2YPG - chains B and E of the 6 polymer chains in the assembly; structure by X-ray diffraction, 2.85 A resolution.

# Chain B
Molecule: Hemagglutinin HA2 chain
From: Influenza A virus (A/X-31(H3N2))
Notes: fragment: ha2 of bromelain released ectodomain, residues 346-520
UniProtKB: P03437 (HEMA_I68A0); residues 1-175 here correspond to UniProt positions 346-520 (UniProt number = residue number + 345)
Sequence (175 residues; row label = number of the first residue in the row):
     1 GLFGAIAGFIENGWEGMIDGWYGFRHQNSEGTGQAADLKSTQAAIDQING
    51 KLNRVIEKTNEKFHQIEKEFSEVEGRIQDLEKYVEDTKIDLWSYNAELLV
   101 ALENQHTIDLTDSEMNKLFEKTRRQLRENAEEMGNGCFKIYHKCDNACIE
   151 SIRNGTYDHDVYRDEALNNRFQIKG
Disordered / not traced: 174-175
Curated features (UniProtKB/Swiss-Prot):
  - glycosylation: Asn154 (N-linked (GlcNAc...) asparagine)
Disulfides: Cys144-Cys148
Covalently attached groups: N-acetylglucosamine (NAG) linked to Asn154
Ligand contacts:
  - citrate anion (FLC), molecule 1: Ala43, Asp46, Gln47
  - citrate anion (FLC), molecule 2: Arg54, Val55, Lys58, Trp92, Leu99
  - citrate anion (FLC), molecule 3: Glu69, Phe70, Ser71
  - citrate anion (FLC), molecule 4: Tyr94, Glu97, Leu98

# Chain E
Molecule: Hemagglutinin HA1 chain
From: Influenza A virus (A/X-31(H3N2))
UniProtKB: P03437 (HEMA_I68A0); residues 1-328 here correspond to UniProt positions 17-344 (UniProt number = residue number + 16)
Sequence (328 residues; each row starts with the number of its first residue):
     1 QDLPGNDNSTATLCLGHHAVPNGTLVKTITDDQIEVTNATELVQSSSTGK
    51 ICNNPHRILDGIDCTLIDALLGDPHCDVFQNETWDLFVERSKAFSNCYPY
   101 DVPDYASLRSLVASSGTLEFITEGFTWTGVTQNGGSNACKRGPGSGFFSR
   151 LNWLTKSGSTYPVLNVTMPNNDNFDKLYIWGIHHPSTNQEQTSLYVQASG
   201 RVTVSTRRSQQTIIPNIGSRPWVRGLSSRISIYWTIVKPGDVLVINSNGN
   251 LIAPRGYFKMRTGKSSIMRSDAPIDTCISECITPNGSIPNDKPFQNVNKI
   301 TYGACPKYVKQNTLKLATGMRNVPEKQT
Disordered / not traced: 1-8, 327-328
Curated features (UniProtKB/Swiss-Prot):
  - glycosylation (N-linked (GlcNAc...) asparagine): Asn8, Asn22, Asn38, Asn81, Asn165, Asn285
Disulfides: Cys52-Cys277, Cys64-Cys76, Cys97-Cys139, Cys281-Cys305
Covalently attached groups: N-acetylglucosamine (NAG) linked to Asn81, Asn285; glycan linked to Asn165
Ligand contacts:
  - citrate anion (FLC), molecule 1: Asp31, Ile34, Arg321
  - citrate anion (FLC), molecule 2: Thr40, Glu41, Gln44, Ser45, Lys292
  - citrate anion (FLC), molecule 3: Asp77, Gln80, Arg141, Ser149, Arg150, Arg255
From the paper describing this entry:
  - binding site for beta-D-galactopyranose: Leu226
  - binding site for N-acetyl-alpha-neuraminic acid: Ser136, His183, Glu190

# Interface between chain B and chain E
Contacting residue pairs - 11 pairs, chain B then chain E:
  Gln47(B) - Thr30(E)
  Gly50(B) - Thr30(E)
  Lys51(B) - Ile29(E)
  Lys51(B) - Thr30(E)
  Arg54(B) - Lys27(E)
  Arg54(B) - Thr28(E)  hydrogen bond (side chain-backbone)
  Arg54(B) - Ile29(E)
  Arg54(B) - Asp31(E)
  Lys62(B) - Lys310(E)
  Glu103(B) - Ile29(E)
  His106(B) - Thr30(E)
Also at the interface, not in a pair above, chain B (8 interface residues in all): Leu110
Also at the interface, not in a pair above, chain E (7 interface residues in all): Asp32

# Summary
The interface between chain B and chain E involves 8 residues on one side and 7 on the other, with 1 hydrogen
bond. Its one hydrogen-bonded contact is Arg54(B)-Thr28(E). The paper reports a binding site for
N-acetyl-alpha-neuraminic acid at Ser136(E), His183(E) and Glu190(E); a binding site for
beta-D-galactopyranose at Leu226(E).
Here chain B is Hemagglutinin HA2 chain and chain E is Hemagglutinin HA1 chain, both from Influenza A virus
(A/X-31(H3N2)). Entry 2YPG (Haemagglutinin of 1968 Human H3N2 Virus in Complex with Human Receptor Analogue
LSTc) was determined by X-ray diffraction.
